Entry 5ZUL (X-ray diffraction, 3.75 A resolution); this record covers chains C and D of the 6 polymer chains in the assembly.

Chain C (and D):
Molecule: Small heat shock protein
From: Mycobacterium marinum M
Notes: chain D of this document is another copy of the same molecule, construct and numbering; everything in this record applies to it too
UniProtKB: B2HF11 (B2HF11_MYCMM); residue numbers follow UniProt; this construct covers 1-149
Amino-acid sequence (149 residues; each row starts with the number of its first residue):
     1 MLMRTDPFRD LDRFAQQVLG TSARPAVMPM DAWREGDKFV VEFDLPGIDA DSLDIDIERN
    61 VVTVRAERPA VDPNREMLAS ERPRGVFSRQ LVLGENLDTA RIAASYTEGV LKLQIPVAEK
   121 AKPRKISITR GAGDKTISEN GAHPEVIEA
Not modelled in the structure: 1-19, 119-149 (chain D: 1-19, 79, 118-123, 131-149)

How chain C and chain D interact:
Contacting residue pairs (13):
  Ile-57(C) / Arg-124(D)
  Glu-58(C) / Asn-96(D)  hydrogen bond
  Arg-59(C) / Glu-95(D)
  Arg-59(C) / Asn-96(D)  hydrogen bond (backbone-side chain)
  Asn-60(C) / Gly-94(D)
  Asn-60(C) / Glu-95(D)
  Ile-102(C) / Ile-126(D)  hydrophobic
  Ala-104(C) / Thr-129(D)
  Ala-104(C) / Arg-130(D)  hydrogen bond (backbone-backbone)
  Ser-105(C) / Thr-129(D)
  Ser-105(C) / Arg-130(D)
  Tyr-106(C) / Thr-129(D)
  Tyr-106(C) / Arg-130(D)
Also at the interface, not in a pair above, chain C (11 interface residues in all): Val-61, Thr-99, Ala-100

Summary:
11 residues of chain C and 7 residues of chain D are in contact; the contacts include 3 hydrogen bonds. Among
the polar pairs are Glu-58(C)/Asn-96(D), Arg-59(C)/Asn-96(D) and Ala-104(C)/Arg-130(D).
Both chains are Small heat shock protein (Mycobacterium marinum M). Entry 5ZUL (Small heat shock protein from
Mycobacterium marinum M : Form-3) was determined by X-ray diffraction (same publication as 5ZS3 and 5ZS6).
